Entry 4GSA (X-ray diffraction, 2.50 A resolution); this record covers chains A and B.

== Chain A (and B) ==
Protein: Glutamate semialdehyde aminotransferase
Organism: Synechococcus sp
Notes: EC 5.4.3.8; chain B of this document is another copy of the same molecule, construct and numbering; everything in this record applies to it too
UniProtKB: P24630 (GSA_SYNP6); residues 2-433 here correspond to UniProt positions 1-432 (UniProt number = residue number - 1)
Amino-acid sequence (432 residues; numbered 2 to 433; the number before each row is that of its first residue):
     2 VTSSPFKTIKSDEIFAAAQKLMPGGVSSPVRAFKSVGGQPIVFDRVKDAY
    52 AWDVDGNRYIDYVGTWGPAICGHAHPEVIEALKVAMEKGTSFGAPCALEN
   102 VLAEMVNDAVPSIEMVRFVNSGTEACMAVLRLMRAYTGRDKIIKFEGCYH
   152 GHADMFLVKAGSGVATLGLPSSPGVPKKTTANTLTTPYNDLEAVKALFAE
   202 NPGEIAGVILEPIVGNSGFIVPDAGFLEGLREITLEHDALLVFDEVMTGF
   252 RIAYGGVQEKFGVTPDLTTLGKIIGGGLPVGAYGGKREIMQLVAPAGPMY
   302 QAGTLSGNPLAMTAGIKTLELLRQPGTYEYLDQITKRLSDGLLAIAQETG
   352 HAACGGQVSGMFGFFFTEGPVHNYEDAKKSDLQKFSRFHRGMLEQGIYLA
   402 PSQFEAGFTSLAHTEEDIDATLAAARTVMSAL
Disordered / not traced: 2-6
Covalently attached groups: pyridoxal phosphate (PLP) linked to K273
Differences from the reference sequence: conflict Y51 (Ile50 in P24630), L133 (Val132 in P24630), M134 (Val133 in P24630)
Ligand contacts: pyridoxal phosphate (PLP): S122, G123, T124, C127, Y150, H151, G152, E212, N217, D245, V247, M248
Reported in the primary citation:
  - binding site for pyridoxal phosphate: K273
  - specificity-determining residues: E406 (proposed by the authors, not directly observed)

== Interface between chain A and chain B ==
Residue-residue contacts (207):
  I15(A) with N101(B), hydrogen bond (backbone-side chain)
  A18(A) with N101(B)
  A19(A) with N101(B)
  K21(A) with M116(B)
  L22(A) with N101(B); M116(B); V117(B), hydrogen bond (backbone-backbone)
  M23(A) with N101(B); M116(B), hydrophobic; V117(B)
  P24(A) with V117(B); R118(B), hydrogen bond (backbone-side chain); M291(B); V294(B); P296(B)
  G25(A) with A297(B)
  V27(A) with R118(B), hydrogen bond (backbone-side chain); P296(B)
  S28(A) with E100(B), hydrogen bond; R118(B); F119(B); S307(B); G308(B)
  S29(A) with A303(B); G304(B), hydrogen bond (side chain-backbone)
  P30(A) with A295(B); P296(B); Y301(B), hydrophobic; Q302(B); A303(B)
  V31(A) with Y301(B)
  R32(A) with G94(B); E100(B), salt bridge; G304(B); T305(B), hydrogen bond (side chain-backbone); S307(B), hydrogen bond (side chain-backbone)
  A33(A) with P296(B), hydrophobic
  I42(A) with A95(B); P96(B)
  V43(A) with P96(B); C97(B), hydrophobic
  F44(A) with F93(B), hydrophobic; A95(B), hydrophobic; P96(B), hydrogen bond (backbone-backbone)
  D45(A) with K89(B), salt bridge; F93(B)
  R46(A) with K89(B); F93(B)
  V47(A) with K89(B), hydrogen bond (backbone-backbone); G90(B); F93(B), hydrophobic
  T66(A) with S92(B), hydrogen bond; F93(B); G94(B), hydrogen bond (side chain-backbone); T305(B)
  W67(A) with G94(B), hydrogen bond (side chain-backbone); T305(B)
  L83(A) with M87(B), hydrophobic
  K84(A) with K84(B), hydrogen bond (side chain-backbone)
  M87(A) with I80(B); K84(B)
  E88(A) with I80(B); K84(B)
  K89(A) with D45(B), salt bridge; R46(B); V47(B), hydrogen bond (backbone-backbone)
  G90(A) with V47(B)
  T91(A) with G278(B), hydrogen bond (side chain-backbone); L279(B)
  S92(A) with V47(B); T66(B), hydrogen bond; G278(B)
  F93(A) with F44(B); D45(B); R46(B); V47(B), hydrophobic; T66(B)
  G94(A) with R32(B); T66(B), hydrogen bond (backbone-side chain); W67(B), hydrogen bond (backbone-side chain)
  A95(A) with F44(B), hydrophobic
  P96(A) with I42(B); V43(B); F44(B), hydrogen bond (backbone-backbone)
  C97(A) with V43(B), hydrophobic; F44(B)
  A98(A) with V43(B)
  E100(A) with S28(B), hydrogen bond; R32(B), salt bridge
  N101(A) with I15(B), hydrogen bond (side chain-backbone); A19(B)
  A104(A) with L22(B), hydrophobic; M23(B), hydrophobic
  N108(A) with L22(B)
  M116(A) with Q20(B); K21(B); L22(B); M23(B); P24(B)
  V117(A) with L22(B), hydrogen bond (backbone-backbone); M23(B); P24(B)
  R118(A) with P24(B), hydrogen bond (side chain-backbone); V27(B), hydrogen bond (side chain-backbone); S28(B)
  F119(A) with M23(B), hydrophobic; S28(B)
  N121(A) with P280(B)
  S122(A) with E125(B), hydrogen bond
  T124(A) with M128(B)
  E125(A) with S122(B), hydrogen bond; T124(B)
  M128(A) with M128(B), hydrophobic; H153(B); D155(B)
  R132(A) with H153(B); D155(B); L158(B); P174(B), hydrogen bond (side chain-backbone); G175(B); V176(B)
  R135(A) with D155(B), salt bridge; G175(B); P177(B)
  D141(A) with P177(B); K178(B), salt bridge; K179(B)
  Y150(A) with Y301(B); A303(B)
  H153(A) with R132(B), hydrogen bond (backbone-side chain); Q302(B); A303(B), hydrogen bond (side chain-backbone)
  A154(A) with M128(B), hydrophobic
  D155(A) with R132(B), salt bridge
  L158(A) with R132(B)
  G164(A) with Y301(B), hydrogen bond (backbone-side chain)
  V165(A) with Y301(B), hydrophobic
  L168(A) with P296(B), hydrophobic
  S173(A) with P299(B); M300(B); Y301(B)
  P174(A) with R132(B); A136(B); P299(B); M300(B)
  G175(A) with R132(B); R135(B); A136(B)
  V176(A) with R132(B)
  P177(A) with R135(B); D141(B); N183(B)
  K179(A) with K178(B); K179(B), hydrogen bond (backbone-side chain); A182(B); N183(B)
  T180(A) with K179(B); T180(B)
  N183(A) with K179(B)
  K273(A) with T305(B)
  G278(A) with T91(B), hydrogen bond (backbone-side chain); S92(B); L306(B)
  L279(A) with L306(B)
  P280(A) with N121(B); P280(B), hydrophobic; L306(B); N309(B)
  M291(A) with P24(B), hydrophobic
  V294(A) with P24(B), hydrophobic
  A295(A) with P30(B), hydrophobic
  P296(A) with P24(B); G25(B); V27(B); P30(B); A33(B), hydrophobic; K35(B), hydrogen bond (backbone-side chain)
  A297(A) with G25(B)
  P299(A) with L170(B); P174(B)
  M300(A) with P174(B)
  Y301(A) with P30(B), hydrophobic; S163(B), hydrogen bond; G164(B), hydrogen bond (side chain-backbone); V165(B), hydrophobic; L170(B), hydrophobic; P174(B)
  Q302(A) with P30(B); H153(B)
  A303(A) with S29(B); P30(B); Y150(B); H153(B), hydrogen bond (backbone-side chain)
  G304(A) with S29(B), hydrogen bond (backbone-side chain); R32(B), hydrogen bond (backbone-side chain)
  T305(A) with R32(B), hydrogen bond (backbone-side chain); T66(B); W67(B); K273(B)
  L306(A) with G278(B); L279(B); P280(B), hydrophobic
  S307(A) with S28(B); R32(B), hydrogen bond (backbone-side chain)
  G308(A) with S28(B)
  N309(A) with P280(B)
  Y399(A) with A95(B)
Other interface residues (no listed pair), chain A (105 interface residues in all): Q20, K35, P41, P69, H74, A75, I80, E105, E115, V120, A136, S163, L170, K178, L311
Other interface residues (no listed pair), chain B (104 interface residues in all): A18, A75, L83, E88, A98, A104, E105, N108, E115, A154, M156, G162, S173, R288, G298, L311, Y399

== In short ==
105 residues of chain A face 104 of chain B across their interface; the contacts include 41 hydrogen bonds and
7 salt bridges. Polar contacts include R32(A)-E100(B), D45(A)-K89(B) and R135(A)-D155(B). Covalently linked
pyridoxal phosphate: at K273(A). From the paper: a binding site for pyridoxal phosphate at K273(A); the
specificity determinant E406(A).
Both chains are Glutamate semialdehyde aminotransferase (Synechococcus sp). Entry 4GSA (Crystal structure of
glutamate-1-semialdehyde aminomutase (aminotransferase) reduced with cyanoborohydrate) was determined by X-ray
diffraction, deposited together with 3GSB and 2GSA.
